7S5S - chains A and B; structure by X-ray diffraction, 1.40 A resolution.

Chain A:
Protein: Beta-lactamase
Source organism: Escherichia coli
Notes: EC 3.5.2.6
Reference sequence: C7S9T0 (C7S9T0_ECOLX); residues 27-288 here correspond to UniProt positions 50-311 (UniProt number = residue number + 23)
Sequence (262 residues; each row starts with the number of its first residue):
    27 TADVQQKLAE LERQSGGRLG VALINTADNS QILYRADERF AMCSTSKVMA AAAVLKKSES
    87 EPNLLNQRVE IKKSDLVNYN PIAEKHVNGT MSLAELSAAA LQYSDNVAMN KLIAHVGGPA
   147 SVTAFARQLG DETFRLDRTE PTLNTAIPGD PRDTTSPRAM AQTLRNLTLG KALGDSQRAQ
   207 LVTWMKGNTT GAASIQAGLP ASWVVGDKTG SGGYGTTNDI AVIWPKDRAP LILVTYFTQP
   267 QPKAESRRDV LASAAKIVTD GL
From the paper describing this entry:
  - conformationally variable residues (loop rearrangement, side-chain flip): V103 to N106, G213 to S220
  - contacts within the chain: N104-N132 (backbone contact)
  - mutagenesis - N106S (8.5 fold): increased binding to Beta-lactamase inhibitory protein (chain B)
  - mutagenesis - V133T: unchanged binding to Beta-lactamase inhibitory protein (chain B)

Chain B:
Protein: Beta-lactamase inhibitory protein
Source organism: Streptomyces clavuligerus
Reference sequence: P35804 (BLIP_STRCL); residues 1-165 here correspond to UniProt positions 37-201 (UniProt number = residue number + 36)
Sequence (165 residues; row label = number of the first residue in the row):
     1 AGVMTGAKFT QIQFGMTRQQ VLDIAGAENC ETGGSFGDSI HCRGHAAGDY YAYATFGFTS
    61 AAADAKVDSK SQEKLLAPSA PTLTLAKFNQ VTVGMTRAQV LATVGQGSCT TWSEYYPAYP
   121 STAGVTLSLS CFDVDGYSST GFYRGSAHLW FTDGVLQGKR QWDLV
Disulfide bonds: C30-C42, C109-C131
From the paper describing this entry:
  - conformationally variable residues (side-chain flip): D49, F142

Chain A / chain B interface:
Pairs across the interface - 58 pairs, chain A then chain B:
  S70(A) - D49(B)  hydrogen bond
  K99(A) - S113(B)
  K99(A) - L127(B)
  K99(A) - S128(B)  hydrogen bond
  K99(A) - H148(B)
  K99(A) - W150(B)
  S100(A) - W150(B)
  S100(A) - R160(B)  hydrogen bond (backbone-side chain)
  L102(A) - W112(B)  hydrophobic
  L102(A) - H148(B)
  L102(A) - R160(B)
  L102(A) - W162(B)
  V103(A) - W112(B)
  V103(A) - R160(B)
  V103(A) - W162(B)  hydrophobic
  N104(A) - E73(B)
  N104(A) - W112(B)
  N104(A) - Y143(B)
  Y105(A) - A47(B)
  Y105(A) - G48(B)  hydrogen bond (side chain-backbone)
  Y105(A) - E73(B)  hydrogen bond (backbone-side chain)
  Y105(A) - K74(B)
  N106(A) - Y53(B)  hydrogen bond
  N106(A) - E73(B)  hydrogen bond (backbone-side chain)
  N106(A) - W112(B)  hydrogen bond
  P107(A) - F36(B)
  P107(A) - Y53(B)
  I108(A) - S35(B)
  I108(A) - F36(B)  hydrophobic
  E110(A) - T55(B)
  E110(A) - S71(B)  hydrogen bond
  K111(A) - F36(B)  hydrogen bond (side chain-backbone)
  K111(A) - S39(B)  hydrogen bond
  Y129(A) - S35(B)
  Y129(A) - F36(B)  hydrophobic
  Y129(A) - Y50(B)  hydrophobic
  S130(A) - D49(B)
  P167(A) - F142(B)
  P167(A) - W162(B)
  N170(A) - F142(B)
  T171(A) - F142(B)
  T215(A) - R43(B)
  T215(A) - Y50(B)
  T215(A) - Y51(B)  hydrogen bond (backbone-side chain)
  T216(A) - D49(B)  hydrogen bond (side chain-backbone)
  T216(A) - Y50(B)
  T216(A) - Y51(B)
  K234(A) - D49(B)
  T235(A) - D49(B)  hydrogen bond
  G236(A) - D49(B)  hydrogen bond (backbone-side chain)
  S237(A) - G48(B)
  S237(A) - D49(B)  hydrogen bond
  G239(A) - F142(B)
  K269(A) - D135(B)  salt bridge
  K269(A) - R144(B)
  E271(A) - T140(B)  hydrogen bond
  R274(A) - A47(B)
  R274(A) - G48(B)  hydrogen bond (side chain-backbone)
Other interface residues (no listed pair), chain A (30 interface residues in all): D101, T168, G238
Other interface residues (no listed pair), chain B (33 interface residues in all): E31, G37, H41, A46, T126, G141
Interface features reported in the paper:
  - residue pairs: S70(A)-D49(B) (hydrogen bond), Y105(A)-G48(B) (hydrogen bond), Y105(A)-A47(B) (hydrophobic contact), Y105(A)-E73(B), T171(A)-F142(B), T216(A)-D49(B) (hydrogen bond), S237(A)-D49(B) (hydrogen bond)
  - interface residues, chain B: D49(B), K74(B), W112(B)

Overview:
Chain A and chain B form an interface of 30 and 33 residues respectively, with 18 hydrogen bonds and 1 salt
bridge. Polar pairs include K269(A)-D135(B), S70(A)-D49(B) and K99(A)-S128(B). The authors report hydrogen
bonds between S70(A) and D49(B), Y105(A) and G48(B) and T216(A) and D49(B) among others; a hydrophobic contact
between Y105(A) and A47(B); contacts between Y105(A) and E73(B) and T171(A) and F142(B). From the paper: N106S
of chain A increases binding to Beta-lactamase inhibitory protein (chain B); interface residues D49(B), K74(B)
and W112(B).
Chain A is Beta-lactamase (Escherichia coli) and chain B is Beta-lactamase inhibitory protein (Streptomyces
clavuligerus); the structure, CTX-M-15 WT in complex with BLIP WT, was determined by X-ray diffraction.
